Entry 3UQP (X-ray diffraction, 1.77 A resolution); this record covers chains A and B.

# Chain A
Protein: Beta-secretase 1
Source organism: Homo sapiens
Notes: EC 3.4.23.46
UniProt: P56817 (BACE1_HUMAN); residues 1-393 here correspond to UniProt positions 62-454 (UniProt number = residue number + 61)
Chain sequence (433 residues; row label = number of the first residue in the row):
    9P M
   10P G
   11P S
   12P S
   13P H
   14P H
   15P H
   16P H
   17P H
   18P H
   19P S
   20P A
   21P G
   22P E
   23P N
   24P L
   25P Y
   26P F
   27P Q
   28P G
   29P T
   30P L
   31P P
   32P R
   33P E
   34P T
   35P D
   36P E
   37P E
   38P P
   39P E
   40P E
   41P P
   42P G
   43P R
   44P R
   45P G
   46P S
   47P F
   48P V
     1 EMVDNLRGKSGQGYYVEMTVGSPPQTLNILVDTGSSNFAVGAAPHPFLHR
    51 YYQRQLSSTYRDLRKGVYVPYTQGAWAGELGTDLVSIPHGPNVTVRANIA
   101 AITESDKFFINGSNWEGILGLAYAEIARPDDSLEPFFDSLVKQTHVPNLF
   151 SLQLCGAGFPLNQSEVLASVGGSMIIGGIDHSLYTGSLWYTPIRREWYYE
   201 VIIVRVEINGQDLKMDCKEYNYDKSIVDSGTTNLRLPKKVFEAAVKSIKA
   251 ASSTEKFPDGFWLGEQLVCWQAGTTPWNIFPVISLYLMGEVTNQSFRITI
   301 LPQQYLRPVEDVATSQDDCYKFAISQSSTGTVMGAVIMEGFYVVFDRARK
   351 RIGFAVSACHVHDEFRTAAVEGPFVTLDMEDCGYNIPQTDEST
Disordered / not traced: 9P, 10P, 11P, 12P, 13P, 14P, 15P, 16P, 17P, 18P, 19P, 20P, 21P, 22P, 23P, 24P, 25P, 26P, 27P, 28P, 29P, 30P, 31P, 32P, 33P, 34P, 35P, 36P, 37P, 38P, 39P, 40P, 41P, 42P, 43P, 44P, 158-169, 312-314, 386-393
Sequence notes: expression tag (9P, 10P, 11P, 12P, 13P, 14P, 15P, 16P, 17P, 18P, 19P, 20P, 21P, 22P, 23P, 24P, 25P, 26P, 27P, 28P, 29P); engineered mutation Ala75 (Lys136 in P56817), Ala77 (Glu138 in P56817)
Swiss-Prot annotation at these positions:
  - active site: Asp32, Asp228
  - modified residue (N6-acetyllysine): Lys65, Lys214, Lys218, Lys224, Lys238, Lys239, Lys246
  - glycosylation (N-linked (GlcNAc...) asparagine): Asn92, Asn111, Asn162, Asn293
Disulfides: Cys155-Cys359, Cys217-Cys382, Cys269-Cys319

# Chain B
Protein: Methyl (2R)-1-[(6S, 9S, 12S, 13S, 17S, 20S, 23R)-9-(3-amino-3-oxopropyl)-12,23-dibenzyl-13-hydroxy-2,2,8,20,22-pentamethyl-17-(2-methylpropyl)-4,7,10,15,18,21,24-heptaoxo-6-(propan-2-yl)-3-oxa-5,8,11,16,19,22-hexaazatetracosan-24-yl]pyrrolidine-2-carboxylate
Chain sequence (8 residues; numbered 1 to 8; the number before each row is that of its first residue):
     1 XVQFLAXX
Modified / non-standard residues: BOC (tert-butyl hydrogen carbonate) at position 1, ZAE (N-methyl-D-phenylalanine) at position 7, PDW (methyl D-prolinate) at position 8; Gln3 (n~2~-methyl-l-glutamine; GNC); Phe4 (3-hydroxy-4-amino-5-phenylpentanoic acid; PSA)

# Chain A / chain B interface
Pairs across the interface - 40 pairs, chain A then chain B:
  Gly11(A) - BOC_1(B)
  Gly11(A) - Val2(B)  hydrogen bond (backbone-backbone)
  Gln12(A) - Val2(B)
  Gly13(A) - Val2(B)
  Asp32(A) - Phe4(B)
  Gly34(A) - Leu5(B)  hydrogen bond (backbone-backbone)
  Ser35(A) - Leu5(B)
  Val69(A) - Leu5(B)  hydrophobic
  Pro70(A) - Leu5(B)
  Pro70(A) - Ala6(B)  hydrogen bond (backbone-backbone)
  Pro70(A) - ZAE_7(B)
  Tyr71(A) - Gln3(B)
  Tyr71(A) - Phe4(B)
  Tyr71(A) - Ala6(B)
  Thr72(A) - Gln3(B)  hydrogen bond (backbone-backbone)
  Thr72(A) - Phe4(B)  hydrogen bond (backbone-backbone)
  Thr72(A) - Ala6(B)
  Gln73(A) - Gln3(B)  hydrogen bond (backbone-backbone)
  Gln73(A) - Phe4(B)
  Phe108(A) - Phe4(B)
  Ile110(A) - Val2(B)  hydrophobic
  Trp115(A) - Phe4(B)
  Ile118(A) - Phe4(B)
  Ile126(A) - Leu5(B)
  Ile126(A) - PDW_8(B)
  Arg128(A) - PDW_8(B)
  Trp197(A) - PDW_8(B)
  Tyr198(A) - Leu5(B)  hydrogen bond (side chain-backbone)
  Asp228(A) - Phe4(B)
  Gly230(A) - Val2(B)
  Gly230(A) - Gln3(B)
  Gly230(A) - Phe4(B)  hydrogen bond (backbone-backbone)
  Thr231(A) - Val2(B)
  Thr231(A) - Gln3(B)
  Thr231(A) - Phe4(B)
  Thr232(A) - BOC_1(B)
  Thr232(A) - Val2(B)  hydrogen bond (side chain-backbone)
  Asn233(A) - BOC_1(B)
  Arg235(A) - Gln3(B)
  Lys321(A) - BOC_1(B)
Other interface residues (no listed pair), chain A (28 interface residues in all): Leu30, Glu125

# Overview
Chain A and chain B form an interface of 28 and 8 residues respectively, with 9 hydrogen bonds. Polar pairs
include Tyr198(A)-Leu5(B), Thr232(A)-Val2(B) and Gly11(A)-Val2(B). Curated annotation (UniProt) lists
active-site residues Asp32(A) and Asp228(A) on chain A.
Chain A is Beta-secretase 1 (Homo sapiens) and chain B is Methyl (2R)-1-[(6S, 9S, 12S, 13S, 17S, 20S,
23R)-9-(3-amino-3-oxopropyl)-12,23-dibenzyl-13-hydroxy-2,2,8,20,22-pentamethyl-17-(2-methylpropyl)-4,7,10,15,18,21,24-heptaoxo-6-(propan-2-yl)-3-oxa-5,8,11,16,19,22-hexaazatetracosan-24-yl]pyrrolidine-2-carboxylate;
the structure, Crystal structure of Bace1 with its inhibitor, was determined by X-ray diffraction (same
publication as 4DV9, 4DVF, 4FGX and 3UQR).
